PDB entry 1VQ8 | X-ray diffraction, 2.20 A resolution | chains 0 and Y of the 32 polymer chains in the assembly

[Chain 0]
Molecule: 23S ribosomal RNA
From: Haloarcula marismortui
Sequence (2922 nucleotides; numbered 2 to 2923; the number before each row is that of its first residue):
     2 UUGGCUACUA UGCCAGCUGG UGGAUUGCUC GGCUCAGGCG CUGAUGAAGG ACGUGCCAAG
    62 CUGCGAUAAG CCAUGGGGAG CCGCACGGAG GCGAAGAACC AUGGAUUUCC GAAUGAGAAU
   122 CUCUCUAACA AUUGCUUCGC GCAAUGAGGA ACCCCGAGAA CUGAAACAUC UCAGUAUCGG
   182 GAGGAACAGA AAACGCAAUG UGAUGUCGUU AGUAACCGCG AGUGAACGCG AUACAGCCCA
   242 AACCGAAGCC CUCACGGGCA AUGUGGUGUC AGGGCUACCU CUCAUCAGCC GACCGUCUCG
   302 ACGAAGUCUC UUGGAACAGA GCGUGAUACA GGGUGACAAC CCCGUACUCG AGACCAGUAC
   362 GACGUGCGGU AGUGCCAGAG UAGCGGGGGU UGGAUAUCCC UCGCGAAUAA CGCAGGCAUC
   422 GACUGCGAAG GCUAAACACA ACCUGAGACC GAUAGUGAAC AAGUAGUGUG AACGAACGCU
   482 GCAAAGUACC CUCAGAAGGG AGGCGAAAUA GAGCAUGAAA UCAGUUGGCG AUCGAGCGAC
   542 AGGGCAUACA AGGUCCCUCG ACGAAUGACC GACGCGCGAG CGUCCAGUAA GACUCACGGG
   602 AAGCCGAUGU UCUGUCGUAC GUUUUGAAAA ACGAGCCAGG GAGUGUGUCU GCAUGGCAAG
   662 UCUAACCGGA GUAUCCGGGG AGGCACAGGG AAACCGACAU GGCCGCAGGG CUUUGCCCGA
   722 GGGCCGCCGU CUUCAAGGGC GGGGAGCCAU GUGGACACGA CCCGAAUCCG GACGAUCUAC
   782 GCAUGGACAA GAUGAAGCGU GCCGAAAGGC ACGUGGAAGU CUGUUAGAGU UGGUGUCCUA
   842 CAAUACCCUC UCGUGAUCUA UGUGUAGGGG UGAAAGGCCC AUCGAGUCCG GCAACAGCUG
   902 GUUCCAAUCG AAACAUGUCG AAGCAUGACC UCCGCCGAGG UAGUCUGUGA GGUAGAGCGA
   962 CCGAUUGGUG UGUCCGCCUC CGAGAGGAGU CGGCACACCU GUCAAACUCC AAACUUACAG
  1022 ACGCCGUUUG ACGCGGGGAU UCCGGUGCGC GGGGUAAGCC UGUGUACCAG GAGGGGAACA
  1082 ACCCAGAGAU AGGUUAAGGU CCCCAAGUGU GGAUUAAGUG UAAUCCUCUG AAGGUGGUCU
  1142 CGAGCCCUAG ACAGCCGGGA GGUGAGCUUA GAAGCAGCUA CCCUCUAAGA AAAGCGUAAC
  1202 AGCUUACCGG CCGAGGUUUG AGGCGCCCAA AAUGAUCGGG ACUCAAAUCC ACCACCGAGA
  1262 CCUGUCCGUA CCACUCAUAC UGGUAAUCGA GUAGAUUGGC GCUCUAAUUG GAUGGAAGUA
  1322 GGGGUGAAAA CUCCUAUGGA CCGAUUAGUG ACGAAAAUCC UGGCCAUAGU AGCAGCGAUA
  1382 GUCGGGUGAG AACCCCGACG GCCUAAUGGA UAAGGGUUCC UCAGCACUGC UGAUCAGCUG
  1442 AGGGUUAGCC GGUCCUAAGU CAUACCGCAA CUCGACUAUG ACGAAAUGGG AAACGGGUUA
  1502 AUAUUCCCGU GCCACUAUGC AGUGAAAGUU GACGCCCUGG GGUCGAUCAC GCUGGGCAUU
  1562 CGCCCAGUCG AACCGUCCAA CUCCGUGGAA GCCGUAAUGG CAGGAAGCGG ACGAACGGCG
  1622 GCAUAGGGAA ACGUGAUUCA ACCUGGGGCC CAUGAAAAGA CGAGCAUAGU GUCCGUACCG
  1682 AGAACCGACA CAGGUGUCCA UGGCGGCGAA AGCCAAGGCC UGUCGGGAGC AACCAACGUU
  1742 AGGGAAUUCG GCAAGUUAGU CCCGUACCUU CGGAAGAAGG GAUGCCUGCU CCGGAACGGA
  1802 GCAGGUCGCA GUGACUCGGA AGCUCGGACU GUCUAGUAAC AACAUAGGUG ACCGCAAAUC
  1862 CGCAAGGACU CGUACGGUCA CUGAAUCCUG CCCAGUGCAG GUAUCUGAAC ACCUCGUACA
  1922 AGAGGACGAA GGACCUGUCA ACGGCGGGGG UAACUAUGAC CCUCUUAAGG UAGCGUAGUA
  1982 CCUUGCCGCA UCAGUAGCGG CUUGCAUGAA UGGAUUAACC AGAGCUUCAC UGUCCCAACG
  2042 UUGGGCCCGG UGAACUGUAC AUUCCAGUGC GGAGUCUGGA GACACCCAGG GGGAAGCGAA
  2102 GACCCUAUGG AGCUUUACUG CAGGCUGUCG CUGAGACGUG GUCGCCGAUG UGCAGCAUAG
  2162 GUAGGAGACA CUACACAGGU ACCCGCGCUA GCGGGCCACC GAGUCAACAG UGAAAUACUA
  2222 CCCGUCGGUG ACUGCGACUC UCACUCCGGG AGGAGGACAC CGAUAGCCGG GCAGUUUGAC
  2282 UGGGGCGGUA CGCGCUCGAA AAGAUAUCGA GCGCGCCCUA UGGCUAUCUC AGCCGGGACA
  2342 GAGACCCGGC GAAGAGUGCA AGAGCAAAAG AUAGCUUGAC AGUGUUCUUC CCAACGAGGA
  2402 ACGCUGACGC GAAAGCGUGG UCUAGCGAAC CAAUUAGCCU GCUUGAUGCG GGCAAUUGAU
  2462 GACAGAAAAG CUACCCUAGG GAUAACAGAG UCGUCACUCG CAAGAGCACA UAUCGACCGA
  2522 GUGGCUUGCU ACCUCGAUGU CGGUUCCCUC CAUCCUGCCC GUGCAGAAGC GGGCAAGGGU
  2582 GAGGUUGUUC GCCUAUUAAA GGAGGUCGUG AGCUGGGUUU AGACCGUCGU GAGACAGGUC
  2642 GGCUGCUAUC UACUGGGUGU GUAAUGGUGU CUGACAAGAA CGACCGUAUA GUACGAGAGG
  2702 AACUACGGUU GGUGGCCACU GGUGUACCGG UUGUUCGAGA GAGCACGUGC CGGGUAGCCA
  2762 CGCCACACGG GGUAAGAGCU GAACGCAUCU AAGCUCGAAA CCCACUUGGA AAAGAGACAC
  2822 CGCCGAGGUC CCGCGUACAA GACGCGGUCG AUAGACUCGG GGUGUGCGCG UCGAGGUAAC
  2882 GAGACGUUAA GCCCACGAGC ACUAACAGAC CAAAGCCAUC AU
Not modelled in the structure: 2-9, 126-127, 715, 971-998, 1560, 1952-1963, 2137-2236, 2339-2343, 2665-2666, 2915-2923
Modified / non-standard residues: 1MA (6-hydro-1-methyladenosine-5'-monophosphate) at position 628, OMU (o2'-methyluridine 5'-monophosphate) at position 2587, OMG (o2'-methylguanosine-5'-monophosphate) at position 2588, UR3 (3-methyluridine-5'-monophoshate) at position 2619, PSU (pseudouridine-5'-monophosphate) at position 2621
Metal / ion sites: Na+ site 1: U12 (together with Sr2+) (shared with 1 residue of chain R); Mg2+ site 1 near G28 (its only coordinating residue here); Sr2+ site 1: C34, U457, A459; Na+ site 2: C40, C443; Na+ site 3: G56, A59, G61; Na+ site 4: G66, U107, U108; Sr2+ site 2: G84, C85 (shared with 1 residue of chain T); Sr2+ site 3: C85, A86, C87 (shared with 1 residue of chain T); Mg2+ site 2 near U115 (its only coordinating residue here); Na+ site 5: C130, U146, G147; Na+ site 6: C141, G142; Sr2+ site 4: G147, A183 (shared with 1 residue of chain M); 75 more Mg2+ sites not listed; 2 more K+ sites not listed; 59 more Na+ sites not listed; 86 more Sr2+ sites not listed
Small-molecule neighbours: sparsomycin (SPS): A2486, C2487, U2541, UR3_2619, U2620, A2637

[Chain Y]
Name: 50S ribosomal protein L32E
From: Haloarcula marismortui
Reference sequence: P12736 (RL32_HALMA); numbering as in UniProt (aligned over 0-240)
Amino-acid sequence (241 residues; numbered 0 to 240; the number before each row is that of its first residue; numbering starts at 0):
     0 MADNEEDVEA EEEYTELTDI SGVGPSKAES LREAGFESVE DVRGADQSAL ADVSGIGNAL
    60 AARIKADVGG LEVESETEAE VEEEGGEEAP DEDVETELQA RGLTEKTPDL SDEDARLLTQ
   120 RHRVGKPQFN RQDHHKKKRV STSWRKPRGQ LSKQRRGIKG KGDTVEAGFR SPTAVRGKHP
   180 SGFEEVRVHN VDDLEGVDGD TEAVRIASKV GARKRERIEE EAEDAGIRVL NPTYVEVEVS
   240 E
Not modelled in the structure: 0-94, 237-240
Metal / ion sites: Mg2+: His133, Lys136, Val139; Sr2+: Ser207 (shared with A1317(0) of chain 0)

[Chain 0 / chain Y interface]
Pairs across the interface (168; chain 0 residue first):
  G320(0) with Arg212(Y), hydrogen bond to the sugar
  A521(0) with Lys137(Y), salt bridge to the phosphate
  U522(0) with Lys137(Y), salt bridge to the phosphate
  G537(0) with Lys135(Y), hydrogen bond to the sugar; Lys160(Y), sugar contact
  C538(0) with His134(Y), salt bridge to the phosphate; Lys135(Y), salt bridge to the phosphate
  G539(0) with His134(Y), sugar contact; Gly159(Y), hydrogen bond to the base
  A540(0) with Gln127(Y), hydrogen bond to the phosphate; Gly159(Y), sugar contact; Gly161(Y), sugar contact
  C541(0) with Pro126(Y), phosphate contact; Gln127(Y), hydrogen bond to the phosphate
  A551(0) with Tyr233(Y), hydrogen bond to the phosphate
  A552(0) with Arg204(Y), hydrogen bond to the phosphate; Leu229(Y), sugar contact; Pro231(Y), phosphate contact; Tyr233(Y), hydrogen bond to the phosphate
  G553(0) with His178(Y), salt bridge to the phosphate; Pro179(Y), sugar contact; Arg204(Y), salt bridge to the phosphate
  G554(0) with His178(Y), salt bridge to the phosphate; Ser180(Y), phosphate contact; Arg227(Y), salt bridge to the phosphate
  U555(0) with His121(Y), phosphate contact
  C556(0) with His121(Y), salt bridge to the phosphate
  C594(0) with Arg122(Y), hydrogen bond to the sugar
  U595(0) with Thr118(Y), phosphate contact; Arg122(Y), salt bridge to the phosphate
  C617(0) with Lys158(Y), hydrogen bond to the sugar; Gly159(Y), base contact
  G618(0) with Lys158(Y), sugar contact; Lys160(Y), sugar contact
  A620(0) with Asp132(Y), hydrogen bond to the sugar; Lys135(Y), hydrogen bond to the sugar; Lys152(Y), phosphate contact; Lys160(Y), salt bridge to the phosphate
  C621(0) with Gln131(Y), hydrogen bond to the phosphate; Asp132(Y), sugar contact; Ser151(Y), phosphate contact; Lys152(Y), salt bridge to the phosphate
  G622(0) with Gln131(Y), hydrogen bond to the phosphate; Arg147(Y), phosphate contact; Gly148(Y), hydrogen bond to the phosphate; Ser151(Y), phosphate contact
  U623(0) with Gly148(Y), phosphate contact; Gln149(Y), hydrogen bond to the phosphate; Leu150(Y), base contact
  U624(0) with Leu150(Y), base contact
  U625(0) with Leu150(Y), base contact
  1MA_628(0) with Leu150(Y), sugar contact
  A629(0) with Lys152(Y), salt bridge to the phosphate
  C637(0) with Lys136(Y), salt bridge to the phosphate; Arg138(Y), salt bridge to the phosphate
  C638(0) with Lys136(Y), phosphate contact; Lys137(Y), hydrogen bond to the phosphate; Arg138(Y), salt bridge to the phosphate
  A639(0) with Arg138(Y), phosphate contact
  C905(0) with Arg144(Y), salt bridge to the phosphate
  C906(0) with Trp143(Y), hydrogen bond to the phosphate; Arg144(Y), phosphate contact; Lys145(Y), hydrogen bond to the phosphate; Arg147(Y), salt bridge to the phosphate
  A907(0) with Trp143(Y), hydrogen bond to the phosphate; Lys145(Y), phosphate contact; Val164(Y), sugar contact
  A908(0) with Glu165(Y), phosphate contact; Ala166(Y), hydrogen bond to the phosphate
  G1071(0) with Arg154(Y), sugar contact
  G1072(0) with Arg154(Y), salt bridge to the phosphate; Arg155(Y), phosphate contact
  A1073(0) with Arg155(Y), sugar contact; Gly156(Y), hydrogen bond to the sugar; Ile157(Y), phosphate contact
  G1074(0) with Ile157(Y), phosphate contact; Lys158(Y), hydrogen bond to the phosphate
  G1075(0) with Lys158(Y), salt bridge to the phosphate
  G1089(0) with Glu165(Y), hydrogen bond to the sugar; Gly167(Y), hydrogen bond to the base
  A1090(0) with Gly167(Y), sugar contact; Phe168(Y), sugar contact
  U1091(0) with Val123(Y), sugar contact
  U1266(0) with Arg115(Y), hydrogen bond to the phosphate; Gln119(Y), hydrogen bond to the sugar
  C1267(0) with Arg115(Y), salt bridge to the phosphate; Leu116(Y), sugar contact; Gln119(Y), sugar contact; Pro171(Y), sugar contact
  C1268(0) with Ala166(Y), hydrogen bond to the sugar; Gly167(Y), base contact; Arg169(Y), sugar contact; Ser170(Y), sugar contact; Pro171(Y), sugar contact; Thr172(Y), hydrogen bond to the phosphate; Arg175(Y), hydrogen bond to the phosphate
  G1269(0) with Ala166(Y), sugar contact; Thr172(Y), phosphate contact; Arg175(Y), salt bridge to the phosphate
  U1293(0) with Gln149(Y), hydrogen bond to the sugar; Arg154(Y), sugar contact
  A1294(0) with Gln149(Y), phosphate contact
  G1311(0) with His188(Y), sugar contact; Asn189(Y), phosphate contact
  G1312(0) with His188(Y), sugar contact; Asn189(Y), phosphate contact; Lys208(Y), hydrogen bond to the sugar; Val209(Y), sugar contact; Lys213(Y), salt bridge to the phosphate
  A1313(0) with Lys208(Y), sugar contact; Val209(Y), phosphate contact; Gly210(Y), hydrogen bond to the phosphate; Lys213(Y), salt bridge to the phosphate
  U1314(0) with Gly210(Y), phosphate contact
  G1315(0) with Ala211(Y), hydrogen bond to the phosphate; Arg212(Y), hydrogen bond to the base; Glu215(Y), hydrogen bond to the base
  G1316(0) with Gly210(Y), phosphate contact; Ala211(Y), hydrogen bond to the phosphate
  A1317(0) with Lys208(Y), phosphate contact
  A1318(0) with Lys208(Y), phosphate contact
  G1324(0) with Arg204(Y), base contact
  G1325(0) with Pro179(Y), sugar contact
  U1326(0) with Arg120(Y), phosphate contact; Gly176(Y), sugar contact; Lys177(Y), sugar contact
  G1327(0) with Arg120(Y), salt bridge to the phosphate; Lys125(Y), base contact; Arg169(Y), hydrogen bond to the phosphate; Ser170(Y), phosphate contact; Arg175(Y), phosphate contact; Gly176(Y), hydrogen bond to the phosphate
  A1328(0) with Lys125(Y), phosphate contact; Phe128(Y), sugar contact; Val164(Y), base contact; Glu165(Y), base contact; Ala166(Y), hydrogen bond to the base; Phe168(Y), sugar contact; Arg169(Y), salt bridge to the phosphate; Ser170(Y), hydrogen bond to the phosphate; Arg175(Y), salt bridge to the phosphate
  A1329(0) with Lys125(Y), salt bridge to the phosphate; Phe128(Y), phosphate contact; Trp143(Y), phosphate contact; Val164(Y), sugar contact; Arg169(Y), base contact
  A1330(0) with Ser142(Y), phosphate contact; Trp143(Y), hydrogen bond to the phosphate
  A1331(0) with Ser142(Y), hydrogen bond to the phosphate; Arg144(Y), salt bridge to the phosphate
  U1333(0) with Arg186(Y), hydrogen bond to the phosphate; Arg204(Y), sugar contact
  C1334(0) with Arg186(Y), salt bridge to the phosphate; Arg204(Y), hydrogen bond to the sugar; Ile205(Y), sugar contact; Ala206(Y), phosphate contact; Ser207(Y), hydrogen bond to the phosphate; Asn230(Y), hydrogen bond to the phosphate
  C1335(0) with Ser207(Y), phosphate contact; Asn230(Y), hydrogen bond to the phosphate
  C1343(0) with Lys208(Y), hydrogen bond to the sugar
  G1344(0) with Lys208(Y), sugar contact
  A1356(0) with Arg130(Y), salt bridge to the phosphate; Asp132(Y), base contact; Lys136(Y), base contact; Arg138(Y), hydrogen bond to the sugar; Val139(Y), base contact
  U2059(0) with Lys136(Y), hydrogen bond to the sugar
Also at the interface, not in a pair above, chain 0 (74 interface residues in all): C596, G1260, G1290, A2060
Also at the interface, not in a pair above, chain Y (79 interface residues in all): Glu112, Pro146, Asp162, Val174, Glu184, Arg214

[Overview]
74 residues of chain 0 face 79 of chain Y across their interface; the contacts include 51 hydrogen bonds and
31 salt bridges. Polar contacts include G539(0)-Gly159(Y), G1089(0)-Gly167(Y) and G1315(0)-Arg212(Y). Ligands
of chain 0: sparsomycin.
Here chain 0 is 23S ribosomal RNA and chain Y is 50S ribosomal protein L32E, both from Haloarcula marismortui.
Entry 1VQ8 (The structure of CCDA-PHE-CAP-BIO and the antibiotic sparsomycin bound to the large ribosomal
subunit of haloarcula ...) was determined by X-ray diffraction, deposited together with 1VQ4, 1VQ5, 1VQ9,
1VQK, 1VQL, 1VQM, 1VQO and 1VQP.
